8T0M - chains a and b of the 28 polymer chains in the assembly; structure by electron microscopy, 2.40 A resolution.

[Chain a]
Molecule: Proteasome subunit beta type-6
Organism: Saccharomyces cerevisiae S288C
Notes: EC 3.4.25.1
UniProtKB: P23724 (PSB6_YEAST); the author numbering skips numbers that UniProt does not, so the offset changes along the chain: 1-28 = UniProt 1-28; 30-242 = UniProt 29-241
Amino-acid sequence (241 residues; each row starts with the number of its first residue; note: 1 number in that range is skipped by the numbering (no residue carries it; nothing is unmodelled there)):
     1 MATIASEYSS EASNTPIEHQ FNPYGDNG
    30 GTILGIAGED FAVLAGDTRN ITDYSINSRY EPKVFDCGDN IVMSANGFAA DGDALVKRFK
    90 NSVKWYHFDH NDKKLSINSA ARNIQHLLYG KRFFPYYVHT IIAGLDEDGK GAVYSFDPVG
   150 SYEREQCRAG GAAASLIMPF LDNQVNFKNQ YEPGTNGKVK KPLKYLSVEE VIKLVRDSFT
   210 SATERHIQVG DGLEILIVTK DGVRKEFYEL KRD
Unresolved in the structure: 1-21

[Chain b]
Molecule: Proteasome subunit beta type-7
Organism: Saccharomyces cerevisiae S288C
Notes: engineered mutation(s): Deletion of 15 C-terminal Residues WDFAKDIKGYGTQKI
UniProtKB: P30657 (PSB7_YEAST); the author numbering skips numbers that UniProt does not, so the offset changes along the chain: 1-41 = UniProt 1-41; 43-252 = UniProt 42-251
Amino-acid sequence (251 residues; each row starts with the number of its first residue; note: 1 number in that range is skipped by the numbering (no residue carries it; nothing is unmodelled there)):
     1 MNHDPFSWGR PADSTYGAYN TQIANAGASP MVNTQQPIVT G
    43 TSVISMKYDN GVIIAADNLG SYGSLLRFNG VERLIPVGDN TVVGISGDIS DMQHIERLLK
   103 DLVTENAYDN PLADAEEALE PSYIFEYLAT VMYQRRSKMN PLWNAIIVAG VQSNGDQFLR
   163 YVNLLGVTYS SPTLATGFGA HMANPLLRKV VDRESDIPKT TVQVAEEAIV NAMRVLYYRD
   223 ARSSRNFSLA IIDKNTGLTF KKNLQVENMK
Unresolved in the structure: 1-36, 249-252

[Chain a / chain b interface]
Contacting residue pairs (32):
  Asn-22(a) with Leu-167(b)
  Pro-23(a) with Arg-138(b), hydrogen bond (backbone-side chain); Met-141(b), hydrophobic; Leu-167(b)
  Tyr-24(a) with Leu-167(b)
  Asn-27(a) with Val-169(b)
  Asn-49(a) with Tyr-171(b)
  Ser-54(a) with His-183(b), hydrogen bond
  Ile-55(a) with Arg-190(b), hydrogen bond (backbone-side chain)
  Asn-56(a) with Tyr-171(b); Ser-173(b); Arg-190(b)
  Ser-57(a) with Ser-172(b), hydrogen bond (side chain-backbone); Ser-173(b)
  Glu-60(a) with Arg-162(b), salt bridge; Tyr-171(b); Ser-172(b), hydrogen bond (side chain-backbone)
  Phe-77(a) with Arg-138(b); Leu-167(b); Val-169(b), hydrophobic
  Ala-79(a) with Tyr-135(b), hydrophobic; Leu-167(b); Gly-168(b)
  Asp-80(a) with Tyr-135(b), hydrogen bond; Arg-138(b), salt bridge
  Asp-82(a) with Thr-170(b)
  Ala-83(a) with Tyr-135(b)
  Lys-86(a) with Glu-128(b), salt bridge
  Phe-123(a) with Ser-139(b); Met-141(b), hydrophobic
  Arg-241(a) with Asp-194(b), salt bridge; Arg-195(b)
Also at the interface, not in a pair above, chain a (21 interface residues in all): Tyr-59, Ala-78, Tyr-125
Also at the interface, not in a pair above, chain b (20 interface residues in all): Thr-132, Leu-176, Glu-196

[Summary]
Chain a and chain b form an interface of 21 and 20 residues respectively; the contacts include 6 hydrogen
bonds and 4 salt bridges. Polar pairs include Glu-60(a)/Arg-162(b), Asp-80(a)/Arg-138(b) and
Lys-86(a)/Glu-128(b).
Chain a is Proteasome subunit beta type-6 and chain b is Proteasome subunit beta type-7, both from
Saccharomyces cerevisiae S288C; the structure, Proteasome 20S core particle from Pre1-1 Pre4-1 Double mutant,
was determined by electron microscopy, deposited together with 8T08.
